Entry 2YPF (X-ray diffraction, 2.55 A resolution); this record covers chains A and B of the 3 polymer chains in the assembly.

== Chain A ==
Molecule: AVRBS3
Source organism: Xanthomonas campestris
Amino-acid sequence (758 residues; numbered 151 to 910; 2 numbers in that range are skipped by the numbering (no residue carries them; nothing is unmodelled there); the number before each row is that of its first residue):
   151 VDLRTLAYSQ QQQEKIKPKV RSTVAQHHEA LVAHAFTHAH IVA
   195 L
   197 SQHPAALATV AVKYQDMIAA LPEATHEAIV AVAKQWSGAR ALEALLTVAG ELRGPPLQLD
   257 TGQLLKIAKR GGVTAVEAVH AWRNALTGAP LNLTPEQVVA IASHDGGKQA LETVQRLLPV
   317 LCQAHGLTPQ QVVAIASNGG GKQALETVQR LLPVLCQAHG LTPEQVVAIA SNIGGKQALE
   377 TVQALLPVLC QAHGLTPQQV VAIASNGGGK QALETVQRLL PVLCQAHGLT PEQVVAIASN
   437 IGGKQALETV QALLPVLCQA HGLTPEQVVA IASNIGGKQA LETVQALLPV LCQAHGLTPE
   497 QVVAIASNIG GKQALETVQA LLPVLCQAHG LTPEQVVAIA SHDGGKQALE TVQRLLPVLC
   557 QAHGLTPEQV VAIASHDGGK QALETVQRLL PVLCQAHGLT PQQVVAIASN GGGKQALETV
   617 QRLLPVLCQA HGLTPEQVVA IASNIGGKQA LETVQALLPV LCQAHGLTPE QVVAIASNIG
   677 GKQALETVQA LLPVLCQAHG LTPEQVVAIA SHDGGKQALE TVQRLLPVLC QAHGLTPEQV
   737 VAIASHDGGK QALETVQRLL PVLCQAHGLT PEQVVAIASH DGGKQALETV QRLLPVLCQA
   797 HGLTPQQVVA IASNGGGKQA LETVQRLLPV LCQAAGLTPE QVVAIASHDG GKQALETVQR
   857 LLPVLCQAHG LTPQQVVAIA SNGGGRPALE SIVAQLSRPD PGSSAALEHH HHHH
Disordered / not traced: 151-184, 862-910
Reported in the primary citation:
  - binding site for the 22-nt DNA strand (chain B): Arg266, Gly267, Thr270, Asp301, Gln305
  - conformationally variable residues: Trp232

== Chain B ==
Molecule: 22-nt DNA strand
Sequence (22 nucleotides; numbered -2 to 19; the number before each row is that of its first residue; numbers below 1 keep their minus sign (DT-2 is residue -2)):
    -2 TTTATATAAA CCTAACCCTC TA

== How chain A and chain B interact ==
Residue-residue contacts - 113 pairs, chain A then chain B:
  Arg236(A) - DT-2(B)  base contact
  Ala237(A) - DT-1(B)  phosphate contact
  Arg266(A) - DT-2(B)  sugar contact
  Arg266(A) - DT-1(B)  salt bridge to the phosphate
  Arg266(A) - DT0(B)  base contact
  Gly267(A) - DT-1(B)  sugar contact
  Gly267(A) - DT0(B)  phosphate contact
  Val269(A) - DT-1(B)  phosphate contact
  Thr270(A) - DT0(B)  hydrogen bond to the phosphate
  Asp301(A) - DT0(B)  phosphate contact
  Asp301(A) - DA1(B)  hydrogen bond to the base
  Gly302(A) - DT0(B)  sugar contact
  Gly302(A) - DA1(B)  phosphate contact
  Lys304(A) - DT0(B)  phosphate contact
  Gln305(A) - DT0(B)  hydrogen bond to the phosphate
  Gln305(A) - DA1(B)  phosphate contact
  Gly335(A) - DT2(B)  base contact
  Gly336(A) - DA1(B)  sugar contact
  Gly336(A) - DT2(B)  phosphate contact
  Lys338(A) - DA1(B)  phosphate contact
  Gln339(A) - DA1(B)  hydrogen bond to the phosphate
  Gln339(A) - DT2(B)  phosphate contact
  Ile369(A) - DT2(B)  base contact
  Ile369(A) - DA3(B)  base contact
  Gly370(A) - DT2(B)  phosphate contact
  Lys372(A) - DT2(B)  salt bridge to the phosphate
  Gln373(A) - DT2(B)  hydrogen bond to the phosphate
  Gln373(A) - DA3(B)  phosphate contact
  Gly404(A) - DA3(B)  sugar contact
  Gly404(A) - DT4(B)  phosphate contact
  Lys406(A) - DA3(B)  phosphate contact
  Gln407(A) - DA3(B)  phosphate contact
  Gln407(A) - DT4(B)  phosphate contact
  Ile437(A) - DT4(B)  base contact
  Ile437(A) - DA5(B)  base contact
  Gly438(A) - DA5(B)  phosphate contact
  Lys440(A) - DT4(B)  phosphate contact
  Gln441(A) - DT4(B)  hydrogen bond to the phosphate
  Gln441(A) - DA5(B)  phosphate contact
  Ile471(A) - DA5(B)  base contact
  Ile471(A) - DA6(B)  base contact
  Gly472(A) - DA5(B)  sugar contact
  Gly472(A) - DA6(B)  phosphate contact
  Lys474(A) - DA5(B)  phosphate contact
  Gln475(A) - DA5(B)  hydrogen bond to the phosphate
  Gln475(A) - DA6(B)  phosphate contact
  Ile505(A) - DA6(B)  base contact
  Ile505(A) - DA7(B)  base contact
  Gly506(A) - DA6(B)  phosphate contact
  Lys508(A) - DA6(B)  phosphate contact
  Gln509(A) - DA6(B)  hydrogen bond to the phosphate
  Gln509(A) - DA7(B)  phosphate contact
  Asp539(A) - DC8(B)  hydrogen bond to the base
  Gly540(A) - DA7(B)  sugar contact
  Gly540(A) - DC8(B)  phosphate contact
  Lys542(A) - DA7(B)  phosphate contact
  Gln543(A) - DA7(B)  phosphate contact
  Gln543(A) - DC8(B)  phosphate contact
  Asp573(A) - DC9(B)  hydrogen bond to the base
  Gly574(A) - DC8(B)  sugar contact
  Gly574(A) - DC9(B)  phosphate contact
  Gln577(A) - DC8(B)  hydrogen bond to the phosphate
  Gln577(A) - DC9(B)  phosphate contact
  Gly607(A) - DT10(B)  base contact
  Gly608(A) - DC9(B)  sugar contact
  Gly608(A) - DT10(B)  phosphate contact
  Lys610(A) - DC9(B)  phosphate contact
  Gln611(A) - DC9(B)  phosphate contact
  Gln611(A) - DT10(B)  phosphate contact
  Ile641(A) - DT10(B)  base contact
  Ile641(A) - DA11(B)  base contact
  Gly642(A) - DT10(B)  sugar contact
  Gly642(A) - DA11(B)  phosphate contact
  Lys644(A) - DT10(B)  phosphate contact
  Gln645(A) - DT10(B)  phosphate contact
  Gln645(A) - DA11(B)  phosphate contact
  Ile675(A) - DA11(B)  base contact
  Ile675(A) - DA12(B)  base contact
  Gly676(A) - DA11(B)  phosphate contact
  Lys678(A) - DA11(B)  phosphate contact
  Gln679(A) - DA11(B)  sugar contact
  Gln679(A) - DA12(B)  phosphate contact
  Asp709(A) - DC13(B)  hydrogen bond to the base
  Gly710(A) - DA12(B)  phosphate contact
  Gly710(A) - DC13(B)  phosphate contact
  Lys712(A) - DA12(B)  phosphate contact
  Gln713(A) - DA12(B)  hydrogen bond to the phosphate
  Gln713(A) - DC13(B)  phosphate contact
  Asp743(A) - DC13(B)  base contact
  Asp743(A) - DC14(B)  hydrogen bond to the base
  Gly744(A) - DC13(B)  phosphate contact
  Gly744(A) - DC14(B)  phosphate contact
  Lys746(A) - DC13(B)  phosphate contact
  Gln747(A) - DC13(B)  hydrogen bond to the phosphate
  Gln747(A) - DC14(B)  phosphate contact
  Asp777(A) - DC14(B)  sugar contact
  Asp777(A) - DC15(B)  base contact
  Gly778(A) - DC14(B)  sugar contact
  Gly778(A) - DC15(B)  phosphate contact
  Lys780(A) - DC14(B)  phosphate contact
  Gln781(A) - DC14(B)  hydrogen bond to the phosphate
  Gln781(A) - DC15(B)  phosphate contact
  Gly811(A) - DT16(B)  base contact
  Gly812(A) - DT16(B)  phosphate contact
  Lys814(A) - DC15(B)  phosphate contact
  Gln815(A) - DC15(B)  hydrogen bond to the phosphate
  Gln815(A) - DT16(B)  phosphate contact
  Asp845(A) - DT16(B)  base contact
  Asp845(A) - DC17(B)  hydrogen bond to the base
  Gly846(A) - DC17(B)  phosphate contact
  Lys848(A) - DT16(B)  phosphate contact
  Gln849(A) - DT16(B)  sugar contact
  Gln849(A) - DC17(B)  phosphate contact
Other interface residues (no listed pair), chain A (74 interface residues in all): Gly403, Lys576

== Overview ==
Chain A and chain B form an interface of 74 and 20 residues respectively, with 18 hydrogen bonds and 2 salt
bridges. Polar pairs include Asp301(A)-DA1(B), Asp539(A)-DC8(B) and Asp573(A)-DC9(B). The paper reports a
binding site for the 22-nt DNA strand (chain B) at Arg266(A), Gly267(A) and Thr270(A) among others;
conformational variability at Trp232(A).
Chain A is AVRBS3 (Xanthomonas campestris) and chain B is a 22-nt DNA strand; the structure, Structure of the
AvrBs3-DNA complex provides new insights into the initial thymine-recognition mechanism, was determined by
X-ray diffraction.
